3H1L - chains P and Q of the 20 polymer chains in the assembly; structure by X-ray diffraction, 3.21 A resolution.

[Chain P]
Protein: Cytochrome b
Organism: Gallus gallus
Notes: EC 1.10.2.2
Reference sequence: P18946 (CYB_CHICK); residues 1-380 here = UniProt positions 1-380
Chain sequence (380 residues; numbered 1 to 380; the number before each row is that of its first residue):
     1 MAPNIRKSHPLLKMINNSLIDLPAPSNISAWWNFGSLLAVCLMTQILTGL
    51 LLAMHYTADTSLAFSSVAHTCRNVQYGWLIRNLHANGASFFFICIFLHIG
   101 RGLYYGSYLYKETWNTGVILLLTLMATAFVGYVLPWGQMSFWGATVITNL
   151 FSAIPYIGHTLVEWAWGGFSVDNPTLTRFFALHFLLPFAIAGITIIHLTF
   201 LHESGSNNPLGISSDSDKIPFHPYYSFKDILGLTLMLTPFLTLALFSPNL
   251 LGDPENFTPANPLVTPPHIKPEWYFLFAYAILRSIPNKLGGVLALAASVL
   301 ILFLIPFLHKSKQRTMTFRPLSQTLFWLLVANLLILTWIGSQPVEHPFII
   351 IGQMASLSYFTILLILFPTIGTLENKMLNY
Not modelled in the structure: 1
Bound ions: heme Fe site 1: His-84, His-183; heme Fe site 2: His-98, His-197
Residues lining bound ligands:
  - ascochlorin (3H1; 3-chloro-4,6-dihydroxy-2-methyl-5-{(2E,4E)-3-methyl-5-[(1R,2R,6R)-1,2,6-trimethyl-3-oxocyclohexyl]penta-2,4-dien-1-yl}benzaldehyde), molecule 1: Leu-19, Leu-22, Ile-28, Ser-36, Ala-39, Val-40, Leu-198, Leu-201, His-202, Ser-206, Phe-221, Tyr-225, Asp-229, Ile-230
  - ascochlorin (3H1), molecule 2: Leu-122, Met-125, Ala-126, Phe-129, Tyr-132, Trp-142, Gly-143, Val-146, Ile-147, Leu-150, Ile-269, Pro-271, Glu-272, Phe-275, Ala-278, Tyr-279, Leu-282, Leu-295
  - heme (HEM), molecule 1: Trp-32, Phe-34, Gly-35, Ser-36, Leu-38, Ala-39, Ile-95, His-98, Ile-99, Arg-101, Ser-107, Tyr-108, Tyr-110, Thr-113, Trp-114, Gly-117, Val-118, Leu-120, Leu-121, Ile-190, Thr-194, His-197, Leu-198, Leu-201, Ser-206, Asn-207, Leu-302
  - heme (HEM), molecule 2: Leu-42, Gln-45, Ile-46, Gly-49, Leu-50, Leu-52, Ala-53, Tyr-56, Val-67, Arg-81, His-84, Ala-85, Ala-88, Leu-124, Thr-127, Ala-128, Gly-131, Tyr-132, Leu-134, Pro-135, Phe-180, His-183, Phe-184, Pro-187, Ile-190, Tyr-274
Curated features (UniProtKB/Swiss-Prot):
  - binding site (heme b): His-84, His-98, His-183, His-197
  - binding site (a ubiquinone): His-202
Reported in the primary citation:
  - binding site for ascochlorin: His-202, Ser-206, Phe-221, Asp-229, Glu-272

[Chain Q]
Protein: Mitochondrial cytochrome C1, heme protein
Organism: Gallus gallus
Notes: EC 1.10.2.2
Chain sequence (241 residues; each row starts with the number of its first residue):
     1 GELELHPPAFPWSHGGPLSALDHSSVRRGFQVYKQVCSACHSMDYVAFRN
    51 LIGVTHTEAEAKALAEEVEVQDGPDENGELFMRPGKISDYFPKPYPNPEA
   101 ARAANNGALPPDLSYIVNARHGGEDYVFSLLTGYCDPPAGVVVREGLHYN
   151 PYFPGQAIGMAPPIYNEILEYDDGTPATMSQIAKDVCTFLRWAAEPEHDQ
   201 RKRMGLKMLLISALLTSLLYYMKRHKWSVLKSRKMAYRPPK
Bound ions: heme c Fe: His-41, Met-160
Residues lining bound ligands: heme c (HEC): Val-32, Val-36, Cys-37, Ala-39, Cys-40, His-41, Asn-105, Ala-108, Leu-109, Pro-110, Pro-111, Leu-113, Ile-116, Arg-120, Tyr-126, Val-127, Leu-130, Leu-131, Phe-153, Ile-158, Gly-159, Met-160, Pro-163, Ile-164, Val-186, Leu-190

[Chain P / chain Q interface]
Contacting residue pairs (53; chain P residue first):
  Ser-26(P) / Trp-227(Q)
  Phe-64(P) / Tyr-45(Q)
  Ser-65(P) / Tyr-45(Q)
  Ala-68(P) / Tyr-45(Q)  hydrophobic
  Ala-68(P) / Tyr-115(Q)
  Arg-72(P) / Tyr-45(Q)
  Arg-72(P) / Ser-114(Q)
  Arg-72(P) / Tyr-115(Q)  hydrogen bond
  Arg-72(P) / Ala-193(Q)  hydrogen bond (side chain-backbone)
  Arg-72(P) / Ala-194(Q)
  Arg-72(P) / Pro-196(Q)
  Asn-73(P) / Arg-49(Q)  hydrogen bond
  Asn-73(P) / Tyr-90(Q)
  Tyr-76(P) / Gln-200(Q)
  Tyr-76(P) / Met-204(Q)  hydrophobic
  Trp-78(P) / Glu-197(Q)
  Trp-78(P) / Gln-200(Q)
  Trp-78(P) / Arg-201(Q)
  Trp-78(P) / Met-204(Q)  hydrophobic
  Asp-217(P) / Arg-233(Q)  salt bridge
  Ile-219(P) / Leu-230(Q)  hydrophobic
  Tyr-224(P) / Trp-227(Q)  hydrogen bond (backbone-side chain)
  Tyr-224(P) / Val-229(Q)
  Tyr-224(P) / Leu-230(Q)  hydrophobic
  Tyr-225(P) / Trp-227(Q)
  Phe-227(P) / Met-222(Q)  hydrophobic
  Ile-230(P) / Leu-219(Q)  hydrophobic
  Leu-231(P) / Thr-216(Q)
  Leu-231(P) / Tyr-220(Q)  hydrophobic
  Leu-231(P) / Lys-223(Q)
  Thr-234(P) / Thr-216(Q)
  Thr-234(P) / Leu-219(Q)
  Leu-235(P) / Thr-216(Q)
  Thr-238(P) / Met-208(Q)
  Thr-238(P) / Ser-212(Q)  hydrogen bond
  Thr-238(P) / Thr-216(Q)
  Leu-241(P) / Met-208(Q)
  Thr-242(P) / Met-208(Q)
  Thr-242(P) / Leu-209(Q)
  Leu-245(P) / Arg-201(Q)  hydrogen bond (backbone-side chain)
  Leu-245(P) / Met-204(Q)
  Leu-245(P) / Gly-205(Q)
  Phe-246(P) / Pro-17(Q)
  Phe-246(P) / Arg-201(Q)  hydrogen bond (backbone-side chain)
  Phe-246(P) / Gly-205(Q)
  Phe-246(P) / Leu-206(Q)
  Phe-246(P) / Leu-209(Q)  hydrophobic
  Pro-248(P) / Arg-201(Q)
  Pro-254(P) / Asn-118(Q)
  Phe-257(P) / Tyr-115(Q)  hydrophobic
  Phe-257(P) / Asn-118(Q)
  Phe-257(P) / Ala-119(Q)  hydrophobic
  Glu-345(P) / Glu-2(Q)
Also at the interface, not in a pair above, chain P (34 interface residues in all): Leu-79, Asn-82, Pro-223, Lys-228, Ala-244, Asn-249, Thr-258, His-268
Also at the interface, not in a pair above, chain Q (37 interface residues in all): Leu-18, Val-46, Arg-120, His-121, Lys-202, Leu-215, Lys-226

[Summary]
Chain P and chain Q form an interface of 34 and 37 residues respectively, with 7 hydrogen bonds and 1 salt
bridge. Polar contacts include Asp-217(P)/Arg-233(Q), Arg-72(P)/Tyr-115(Q) and Arg-72(P)/Ala-193(Q). Chain P
binds heme and ascochlorin. Bound to chain Q: heme c. The paper reports a binding site for ascochlorin at
His-202(P), Ser-206(P) and Phe-221(P) among others.
Chain P is Cytochrome b and chain Q is Mitochondrial cytochrome C1, heme protein, both from Gallus gallus; the
structure, Chicken cytochrome BC1 complex with ascochlorin bound at QO and QI sites, was determined by X-ray
diffraction.
